6SCH - chains A and D of the 4 polymer chains in the assembly; structure by X-ray diffraction, 2.20 A resolution.

# Chain A (and D)
Molecule: NADP-dependent isopropanol dehydrogenase
From: Clostridium beijerinckii
Notes: EC 1.1.1.80; chain D of this document is another copy of the same molecule, construct and numbering; everything in this record applies to it too
UniProtKB: P25984 (ADH_CLOBE); residues 1-351 here = UniProt positions 1-351
Amino-acid sequence (355 residues; row label = number of the first residue in the row):
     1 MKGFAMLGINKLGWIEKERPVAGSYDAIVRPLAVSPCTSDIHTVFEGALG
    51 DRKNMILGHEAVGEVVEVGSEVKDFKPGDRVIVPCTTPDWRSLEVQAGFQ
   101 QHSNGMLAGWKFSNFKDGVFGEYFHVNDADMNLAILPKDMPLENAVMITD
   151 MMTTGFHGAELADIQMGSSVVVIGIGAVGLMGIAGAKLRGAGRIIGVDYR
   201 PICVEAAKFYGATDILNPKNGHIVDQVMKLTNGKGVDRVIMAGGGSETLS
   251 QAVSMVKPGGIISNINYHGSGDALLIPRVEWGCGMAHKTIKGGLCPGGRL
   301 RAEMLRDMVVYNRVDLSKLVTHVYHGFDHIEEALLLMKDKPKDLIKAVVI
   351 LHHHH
Disordered / not traced: 353-355 (chain D: 355)
Sequence notes: conflict Asp198 (Gly in P25984), Tyr199 (Ser in P25984), Pro218 (Tyr in P25984); expression tag (352-355)
Bound ions: Zn2+: Cys37, His59, Asp150 (together with NAD)
Ligand contacts:
  - nonaethylene glycol (2PE), molecule 1: Tyr25, Asp89, Arg91, Asn104, Asp128
  - nonaethylene glycol (2PE), molecule 2: Leu93, Glu94, Ala97, Phe99
  - nonaethylene glycol (2PE), molecule 3: Glu143, Ile202, Ser317, Lys318, Val320, Thr321, His322, Val323, Asp343
  - nonaethylene glycol (2PE), molecule 4: Gln165, Ser169, Thr231, Lys234, Gly235, Val236, Asp237, Arg238, Lys257, Pro258, Gly259, Gly260
  - NAD (nicotinamide-adenine-dinucleotide): Cys37, Thr38, Ser39, His42, His59, Trp110, Asp150, Met151, Thr154, Ile173, Gly174, Ile175, Gly176, Ala177, Val178, Gly179, Val197, Asp198, Tyr199, Arg200, Pro218, Ala242, Gly243, Gly244, Gly245, Glu247, Thr248, Ile265, Asn266, Tyr267, Leu294, Lys340
Swiss-Prot annotation at these positions:
  - binding site (Zn(2+)): Cys37, His59, Glu60, Asp150
  - binding site (NADP(+)): Ile175 to Val178, Ile265 to Tyr267, Lys340
From the paper describing this entry:
  - specificity-determining residues: Asp198, Tyr199

# Interface between chain A and chain D
Contacting residue pairs - 47 pairs, chain A then chain D:
  Phe156(A) with Met166(D), hydrophobic
  Glu160(A) with Met166(D)
  Ile164(A) with Arg189(D), hydrogen bond (backbone-side chain)
  Met166(A) with Phe156(D), hydrophobic; Glu160(D); Gly185(D); Arg189(D); Met304(D); Met308(D)
  Gly167(A) with Met304(D); Met308(D)
  Ser168(A) with Met304(D)
  Gly185(A) with Met166(D)
  Lys187(A) with Leu188(D); Arg313(D)
  Leu188(A) with Lys187(D); Leu188(D); Arg189(D), hydrogen bond (backbone-backbone); Gly190(D), hydrogen bond (backbone-backbone)
  Arg189(A) with Ile164(D), hydrogen bond (side chain-backbone); Met166(D); Leu188(D), hydrogen bond (backbone-backbone); Arg189(D), hydrogen bond (side chain-backbone)
  Gly190(A) with Leu188(D), hydrogen bond (backbone-backbone); Met308(D)
  Ala191(A) with Arg313(D), hydrogen bond (backbone-side chain)
  Gly192(A) with Tyr311(D); Arg313(D), hydrogen bond (backbone-side chain)
  Arg193(A) with Tyr311(D), hydrogen bond
  Ile194(A) with Arg313(D)
  Gly211(A) with Arg313(D), hydrogen bond (backbone-side chain)
  Thr213(A) with Tyr311(D); Arg313(D)
  Met304(A) with Met166(D); Gly167(D); Ser168(D)
  Met308(A) with Met166(D); Gly167(D); Gly190(D)
  Tyr311(A) with Gly192(D); Arg193(D); Thr213(D)
  Arg313(A) with Ala191(D), hydrogen bond (side chain-backbone); Gly192(D), hydrogen bond (side chain-backbone); Ile194(D); Gly211(D), hydrogen bond (side chain-backbone); Thr213(D)
Also at the interface, not in a pair above, chain A (25 interface residues in all): Ala159, Gln165, Arg301, Leu305
Also at the interface, not in a pair above, chain D (26 interface residues in all): Ala159, Gln165, Asp214, Arg301, Leu305

# Overview
25 residues of chain A face 26 of chain D across their interface; the contacts include 14 hydrogen bonds.
Among the polar pairs are Ile164(A)-Arg189(D), Arg189(A)-Arg189(D) and Ala191(A)-Arg313(D). Chain A binds NAD
and 4 copies of nonaethylene glycol. From the paper: specificity determinants Asp198(A) and Tyr199(A).
Both chains are NADP-dependent isopropanol dehydrogenase (Clostridium beijerinckii). Entry 6SCH
(NADH-dependent variant of CBADH) was determined by X-ray diffraction together with 6SDM from the same study.
